7X7T - chains G and D of the 7 polymer chains in the assembly; structure by electron microscopy, 3.48 A resolution.

== Chain G ==
Molecule: Spike protein S1
From: Severe acute respiratory syndrome coronavirus 2
UniProt: P0DTC2 (SPIKE_SARS2); numbering as in UniProt (aligned over 324-527)
Sequence (204 residues; numbered 324 to 527; the number before each row is that of its first residue):
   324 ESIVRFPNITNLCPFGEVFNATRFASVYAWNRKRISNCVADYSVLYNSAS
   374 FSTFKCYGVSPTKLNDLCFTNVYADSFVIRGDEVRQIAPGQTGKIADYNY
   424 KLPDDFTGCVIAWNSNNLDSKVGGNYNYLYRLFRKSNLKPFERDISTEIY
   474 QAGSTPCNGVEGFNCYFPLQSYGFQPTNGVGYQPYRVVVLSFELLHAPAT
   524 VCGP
Not modelled in the structure: 324-332, 476-482, 527
Cystine bridges: C379-C432
Glycans and other covalent adducts: N-acetylglucosamine (NAG) linked to N343

== Chain D ==
Molecule: X01 light chain
From: Mus musculus
Sequence (107 residues; numbered 1 to 107; the number before each row is that of its first residue):
     1 DIQMTQSSSYLSVSLGGRVTITCKASDHINNWLAWYQQKPGNAPRLLISG
    51 VTNLETGVPSRFSGSGSGKNFTLSIASLQTEDVATYYCQQYWSFPWTFGG
   101 GTKLEIR
Cystine bridges: C23-C88

== Interface between chain G and chain D ==
Pairs across the interface (7):
  Y369(G) with W32(D); W92(D)
  N370(G) with N30(D), hydrogen bond
  A372(G) with N53(D)
  P384(G) with W92(D)
  T385(G) with W92(D), hydrogen bond (side chain-backbone); S93(D)
Other interface residues (no listed pair), chain G (6 interface residues in all): F377
Other interface residues (no listed pair), chain D (7 interface residues in all): H28, N31

== Overview ==
6 residues of chain G and 7 residues of chain D are in contact, with 2 hydrogen bonds. Among the polar pairs
are N370(G)-N30(D) and T385(G)-W92(D). N-acetylglucosamine is covalently linked to N343(G).
Here chain G is Spike protein S1 (Severe acute respiratory syndrome coronavirus 2) and chain D is X01 light
chain (Mus musculus). Entry 7X7T (Cryo-EM structure of SARS-CoV-2 spike protein in complex with three nAbs
X01, X10 and X17) was determined by electron microscopy, deposited together with 7X7U and 7X7V.
